PDB entry 8TWE | electron microscopy, 2.55 A resolution | chains B and D of the 4 polymer chains in the assembly

Chain B:
Name: Serine/threonine-protein phosphatase 2A 55 kDa regulatory subunit B alpha isoform
Source organism: Homo sapiens
Reference sequence: P63151 (2ABA_HUMAN); residue numbers follow UniProt; this construct covers 2-447
Chain sequence (451 residues; row label = number of the first residue in the row; numbers below 1 keep their minus sign (Gly-3 is residue -3)):
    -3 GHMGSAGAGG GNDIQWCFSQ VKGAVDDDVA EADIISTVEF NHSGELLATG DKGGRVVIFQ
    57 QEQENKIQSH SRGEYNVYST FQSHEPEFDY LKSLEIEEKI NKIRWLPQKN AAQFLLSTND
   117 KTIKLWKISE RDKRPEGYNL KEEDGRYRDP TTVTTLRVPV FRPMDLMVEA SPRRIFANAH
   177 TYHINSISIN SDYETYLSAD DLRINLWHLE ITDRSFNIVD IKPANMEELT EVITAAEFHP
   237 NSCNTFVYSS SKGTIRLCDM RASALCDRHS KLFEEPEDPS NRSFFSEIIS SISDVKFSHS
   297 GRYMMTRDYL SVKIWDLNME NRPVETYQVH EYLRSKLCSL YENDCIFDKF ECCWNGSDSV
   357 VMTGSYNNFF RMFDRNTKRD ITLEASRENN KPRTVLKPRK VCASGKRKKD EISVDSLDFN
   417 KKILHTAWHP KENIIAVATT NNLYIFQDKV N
Disordered / not traced: -3 to 7, 21-25, 61-65, 273-275, 400-402, 447
Sequence notes: expression tag (-3 to 1)
UniProt features mapped onto this chain:
  - modified residue: Ala2 (N-acetylalanine)

Chain D:
Name: PPP2R1A-PPP2R2A-interacting phosphatase regulator 1
Source organism: Homo sapiens
Reference sequence: Q96E09 (PBIR1_HUMAN); numbering as in UniProt (aligned over 29-120)
Chain sequence (95 residues; numbered 26 to 120; the number before each row is that of its first residue):
    26 GHMGGGLRRS NSAPLIHGLS DSSPVFQDEA PSARRNRTTF PSRHGLLLPA SPVRMHSSRL
    86 HQIKQEEGMD LINRETVHER EVQTAMQISH SWEES
Disordered / not traced: 26-80, 93-120
Sequence notes: expression tag (26-28); conflict Ser47 (Thr in Q96E09), Asp53 (Ala in Q96E09), Arg62 (Ser in Q96E09)
UniProt features mapped onto this chain:
  - modified residue (Phosphoserine): Ser35, Ser37, Ser45, Ser48, Ser76
  - cross-link: Lys89 (Glycyl lysine isopeptide (Lys-Gly) (interchain with G-Cter in SUMO1))
What the authors report for this chain:
  - mutagenesis - E91K: decreased binding to PP2A:B55
  - disease-associated variants - E92K: decreased binding to PP2A:B55

Chain B / chain D interface:
Contacting residue pairs - 19 pairs, chain B then chain D:
  Leu90(B) - Glu91(D)
  Tyr178(B) - Glu92(D)  hydrogen bond
  His179(B) - Arg84(D)
  Asp197(B) - Arg84(D)  salt bridge
  Asp197(B) - Ile88(D)
  Lys218(B) - Glu92(D)  salt bridge
  Met222(B) - Ile88(D)  hydrophobic
  Met222(B) - Lys89(D)
  Met222(B) - Glu92(D)
  Leu225(B) - Leu85(D)
  Leu225(B) - Ile88(D)  hydrophobic
  Thr226(B) - Leu85(D)
  Glu227(B) - Leu85(D)
  Val228(B) - Ile88(D)  hydrophobic
  Tyr337(B) - His81(D)  hydrogen bond
  Asp340(B) - His81(D)  salt bridge
  Asp340(B) - Ser82(D)  hydrogen bond
  Phe343(B) - Ser82(D)
  Phe343(B) - Ser83(D)
Other interface residues (no listed pair), chain B (16 interface residues in all): Leu198, Glu223, Ser247

In short:
16 residues of chain B face 9 of chain D across their interface, with 3 hydrogen bonds and 3 salt bridges.
Polar pairs include Asp197(B)-Arg84(D), Lys218(B)-Glu92(D) and Asp340(B)-His81(D). The paper reports that E91K
and E92K of chain D reduce binding to PP2A:B55.
Chain B is Serine/threonine-protein phosphatase 2A 55 kDa regulatory subunit B alpha isoform and chain D is
PPP2R1A-PPP2R2A-interacting phosphatase regulator 1, both from Homo sapiens; the structure, Cryo-EM structure
of the PP2A:B55-FAM122A complex, B55 body, was determined by electron microscopy (same publication as 8TWI,
8SO0 and 8TTB).
